Entry 8YHE (electron microscopy, 3.07 A resolution); this record covers chains D and M of the 14 polymer chains in the assembly.

Chain D:
Protein: protein structure
Chain sequence (200 residues; numbered 1 to 200; the number before each row is that of its first residue):
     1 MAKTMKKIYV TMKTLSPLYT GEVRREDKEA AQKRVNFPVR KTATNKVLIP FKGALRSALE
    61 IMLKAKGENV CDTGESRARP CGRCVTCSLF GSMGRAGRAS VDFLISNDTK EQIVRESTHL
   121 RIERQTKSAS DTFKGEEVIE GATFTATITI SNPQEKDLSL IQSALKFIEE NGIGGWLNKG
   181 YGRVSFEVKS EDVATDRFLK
Unresolved in the structure: 1
Metal / ion sites: Zn2+: Cys71, Cys81, Cys84, Cys87

Chain M:
Molecule: 48-nt RNA strand
Sequence (48 nucleotides; each row starts with the number of its first residue; numbers below 1 keep their minus sign (G-8 is residue -8)):
    -8 GUUAAAACUC UUCUCAUGCU GGAUUCGAAA UUAGGUGCGC UUCGCGUU
Unresolved in the structure: 38-39

Interface between chain D and chain M:
Residue-residue contacts (55; chain D residue first):
  Tyr19(D) - G13(M)  phosphate contact
  Thr20(D) - G13(M)  phosphate contact
  Gly21(D) - G12(M)  sugar contact
  Gly21(D) - G13(M)  hydrogen bond to the phosphate
  Glu22(D) - G12(M)  base contact
  Val23(D) - G12(M)  sugar contact
  Phe37(D) - U15(M)  base contact
  Phe37(D) - U16(M)  base contact
  Arg40(D) - G12(M)  salt bridge to the phosphate
  Pro50(D) - U11(M)  phosphate contact
  Pro50(D) - G12(M)  phosphate contact
  Lys52(D) - G9(M)  salt bridge to the phosphate
  Lys52(D) - C10(M)  salt bridge to the phosphate
  Gly53(D) - U11(M)  sugar contact
  Arg56(D) - G9(M)  hydrogen bond to the phosphate
  Arg56(D) - C10(M)  salt bridge to the phosphate
  Ser57(D) - U11(M)  hydrogen bond to the base
  Thr73(D) - G9(M)  hydrogen bond to the sugar
  Thr73(D) - C10(M)  sugar contact
  Pro80(D) - G9(M)  sugar contact
  Phe90(D) - G9(M)  phosphate contact
  Phe90(D) - C10(M)  phosphate contact
  Gly91(D) - G9(M)  sugar contact
  Ser92(D) - U8(M)  hydrogen bond to the sugar
  Ser92(D) - G9(M)  sugar contact
  Met93(D) - U8(M)  hydrogen bond to the sugar
  Met93(D) - G9(M)  base contact
  Arg95(D) - U8(M)  hydrogen bond to the sugar
  Ala96(D) - U8(M)  phosphate contact
  Ala96(D) - G9(M)  phosphate contact
  Gly97(D) - G9(M)  hydrogen bond to the phosphate
  Thr118(D) - G18(M)  base contact
  His119(D) - G18(M)  phosphate contact
  Leu120(D) - U16(M)  hydrogen bond to the sugar
  Leu120(D) - C17(M)  phosphate contact
  Leu120(D) - G18(M)  hydrogen bond to the phosphate
  Leu120(D) - A19(M)  sugar contact
  Arg121(D) - U16(M)  hydrogen bond to the base
  Arg121(D) - C17(M)  phosphate contact
  Ile122(D) - C17(M)  hydrogen bond to the phosphate
  Ile122(D) - A19(M)  sugar contact
  Arg124(D) - U16(M)  phosphate contact
  Arg124(D) - C17(M)  salt bridge to the phosphate
  Lys127(D) - C17(M)  base contact
  Lys127(D) - A20(M)  sugar contact
  Ala129(D) - A19(M)  base contact
  Thr132(D) - G18(M)  base contact
  Phe133(D) - U16(M)  base contact
  Ile173(D) - U11(M)  base contact
  Gly175(D) - G13(M)  phosphate contact
  Gly175(D) - A14(M)  phosphate contact
  Trp176(D) - A14(M)  phosphate contact
  Leu177(D) - A14(M)  phosphate contact
  Asn178(D) - A14(M)  hydrogen bond to the phosphate
  Asn178(D) - U15(M)  hydrogen bond to the phosphate
Interface residues without a listed pair, chain D (39 interface residues in all): Lys28, Ala54, Asp131

In short:
39 residues of chain D face 13 of chain M across their interface; the contacts include 14 hydrogen bonds and 5
salt bridges. Polar pairs include Ser57(D)-U11(M), Arg121(D)-U16(M) and Thr73(D)-G9(M). Cys71(D), Cys81(D),
Cys84(D) and Cys87(D) coordinate Zn2+.
Here chain D is protein structure and chain M is a 48-nt RNA strand. Entry 8YHE (Cryo-EM structure of
CTR-bound type VII CRISPR-Cas complex at post-state II) was determined by electron microscopy (same
publication as 8YHD, 8Z4J, 8Z4L, 8Z99, 8Z9C and 8Z9E).
